Entry 3DNY (electron microscopy, 12.60 A resolution (very low resolution: no residue pairs are listed; an interface is given only as per-side residue counts)); this record covers chain T.

[Chain T]
Name: Elongation factor 2
Source organism: Saccharomyces cerevisiae
UniProt: P32324 (EF2_YEAST); residues 1-842 here = UniProt positions 1-842
Amino-acid sequence (842 residues; numbered 1 to 842; the number before each row is that of its first residue):
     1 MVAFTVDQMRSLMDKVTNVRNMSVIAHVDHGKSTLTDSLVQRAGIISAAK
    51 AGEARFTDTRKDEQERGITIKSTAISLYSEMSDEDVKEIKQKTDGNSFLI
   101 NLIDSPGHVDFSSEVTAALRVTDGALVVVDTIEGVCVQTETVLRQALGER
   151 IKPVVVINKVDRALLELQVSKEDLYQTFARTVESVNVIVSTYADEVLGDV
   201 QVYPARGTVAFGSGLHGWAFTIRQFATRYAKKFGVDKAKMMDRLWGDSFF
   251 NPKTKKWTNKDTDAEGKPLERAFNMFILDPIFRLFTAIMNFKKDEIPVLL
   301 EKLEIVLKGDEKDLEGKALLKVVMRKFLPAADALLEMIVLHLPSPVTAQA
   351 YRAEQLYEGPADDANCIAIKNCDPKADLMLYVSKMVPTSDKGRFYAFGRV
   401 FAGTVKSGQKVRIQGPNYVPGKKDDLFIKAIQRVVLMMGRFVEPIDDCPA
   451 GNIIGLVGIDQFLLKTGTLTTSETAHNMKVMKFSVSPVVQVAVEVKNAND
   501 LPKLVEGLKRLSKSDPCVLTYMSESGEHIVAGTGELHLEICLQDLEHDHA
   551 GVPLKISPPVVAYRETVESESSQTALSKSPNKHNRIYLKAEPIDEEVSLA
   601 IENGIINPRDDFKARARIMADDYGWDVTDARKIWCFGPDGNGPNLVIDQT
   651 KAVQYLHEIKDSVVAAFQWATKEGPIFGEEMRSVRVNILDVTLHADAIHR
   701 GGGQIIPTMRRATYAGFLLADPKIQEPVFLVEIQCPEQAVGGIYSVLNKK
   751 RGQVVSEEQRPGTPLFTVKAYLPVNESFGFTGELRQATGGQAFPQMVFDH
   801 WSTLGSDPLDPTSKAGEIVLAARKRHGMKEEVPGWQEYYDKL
Not modelled in the structure: 1-2, 49-66, 481-559, 596-639, 760-762, 801-842
UniProt features mapped onto this chain:
  - binding site (GTP): Ala26 to Ser33, Asn158 to Asp161, Ser213 to Leu215
  - modified residue: Lys509 (N6,N6,N6-trimethyllysine), Ser579 (Phosphoserine), Lys613 (N6,N6-dimethyllysine), His699 (Diphthamide), Thr713 (Phosphothreonine), Thr763 (Phosphothreonine)
  - cross-link: Lys841 (Glycyl lysine isopeptide (Lys-Gly) (interchain with G-Cter in ubiquitin))
  - mutagenesis: Arg180 (R180G: Causes resistance to fusidic acid and reduces sensitivity to sordarin), Val187 (V187F: Causes resistance to fusidic acid and reduces sensitivity to sordarin), Gln490 (Q490E: Reduces sensitivity to sordarin), Tyr521 (Y521D/N/S: Reduces sensitivity to fusidic acid and sordarin), Ser523 (S523F/P: Causes resistance to fusidic acid and sordarin), Ile529 (I529T: Reduces sensitivity to sordarin), Pro559 (P559L/R: Causes resistance to fusidic acid and sordarin), Ala562 (A562P: Reduces sensitivity to fusidic acid and causes resistance to sordarin), Pro580 (P580H: Causes impaired ribosomal translocation with an increased rate of -1 programmed ribosomal frameshift read-through during translation), His694 (H694A: Abolished ability to promote translation elongation), Asp696 (D696A: Leads to conditional growth defects, sensitivity to translation inhibitors, and decreased translation), Ile698 (I698A: Leads to conditional growth defects, sensitivity to translation inhibitors, and decreased translation), 5 further mutagenesis entries in UniProt

[Overview]
UniProt lists 15 GTP-binding residues and 17 mutagenesis sites.
Chain T is Elongation factor 2 (Saccharomyces cerevisiae); the structure, Fitting of the eEF2 crystal
structure into the cryo-EM density map of the eEF2.80S.AlF4-.GDP complex, was determined by electron
microscopy (same publication as 3DWU).
